Entry 5S63 (X-ray diffraction, 2.60 A resolution); this record covers chains B and E of the 6 polymer chains in the assembly.

[Chain B]
Protein: Tubulin beta-2B chain
Organism: Bos taurus
UniProtKB: Q6B856 (TBB2B_BOVIN); the author numbering skips numbers that UniProt does not, so the offset changes along the chain: 1-42 = UniProt 1-42; 45-360 = UniProt 43-358; 369-455 = UniProt 359-445
Amino-acid sequence (445 residues; each row starts with the number of its first residue; note: 10 numbers in that range are skipped by the numbering (no residue carries them; nothing is unmodelled there)):
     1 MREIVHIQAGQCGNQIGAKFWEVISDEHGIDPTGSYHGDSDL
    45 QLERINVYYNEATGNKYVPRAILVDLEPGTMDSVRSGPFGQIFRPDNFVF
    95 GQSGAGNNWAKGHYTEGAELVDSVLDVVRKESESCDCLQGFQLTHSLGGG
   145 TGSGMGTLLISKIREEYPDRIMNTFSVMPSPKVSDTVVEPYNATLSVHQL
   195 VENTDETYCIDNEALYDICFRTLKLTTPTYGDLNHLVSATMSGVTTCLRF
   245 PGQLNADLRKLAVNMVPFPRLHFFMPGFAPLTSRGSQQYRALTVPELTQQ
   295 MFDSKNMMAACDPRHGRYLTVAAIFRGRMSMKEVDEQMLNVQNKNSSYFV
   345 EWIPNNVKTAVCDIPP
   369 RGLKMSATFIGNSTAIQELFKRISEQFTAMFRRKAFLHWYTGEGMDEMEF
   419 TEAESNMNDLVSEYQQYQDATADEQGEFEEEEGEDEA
Disordered / not traced: 279-280, 438-455
Curated features (UniProtKB/Swiss-Prot):
  - motif: Met1 to Ile4 (MREI motif)
  - binding site (GTP): Gln11, Glu71, Ser140, Gly144, Thr145, Gly146, Asn206, Asn228
  - binding site (Mg(2+)): Glu71
  - modified residue: Ser40 (Phosphoserine), Thr57 (Phosphothreonine), Lys60 (N6-acetyllysine), Ser174 (Phosphoserine), Thr287 (Phosphothreonine), Thr292 (Phosphothreonine), Arg320 (Omega-N-methylarginine), Glu448 (5-glutamyl polyglutamate)
  - cross-link (Glycyl lysine isopeptide (Lys-Gly)): Lys60 (interchain with G-Cter in ubiquitin), Lys326 (interchain with G-Cter in ubiquitin)
Bound ions: Mg2+: Gln11 (together with GDP); Ca2+: Glu113 (shared with 1 residue of chain C)
Small-molecule neighbours:
  - GDP (guanosine-5'-diphosphate): Gly10, Gln11, Cys12, Gln15, Ile16, Asp69, Ala99, Asn101, Ser140, Gly142, Gly143, Gly144, Thr145, Gly146, Ser147, Val171, Pro173, Val177, Asp179, Glu183, Asn206, Leu209, Tyr224, Leu227, Asn228
  - NV7 (1-[(furan-2-yl)methyl]-4-(methylsulfonyl)piperazine): Val177, Ser178, Tyr210, Pro222, Thr223, Tyr224, Leu227

[Chain E]
Protein: Stathmin-4
Organism: Rattus norvegicus
UniProtKB: P63043 (STMN4_RAT); residues 5-145 here correspond to UniProt positions 49-189 (UniProt number = residue number + 44)
Amino-acid sequence (143 residues; numbered 3 to 145; the number before each row is that of its first residue):
     3 MADMEVIELNKCTSGQSFEVILKPPSFDGVPEFNASLPRRRDPSLEEIQK
    53 KLEAAEERRKYQEAELLKHLAEKREHEREVIQKAIEENNNFIKMAKEKLA
   103 QKMESNKENREAHLAAMLERLQEKDKHAEEVRKNKELKEEASR
Disordered / not traced: 3-5, 29-43, 144-145
Sequence notes: initiating methionine (3); expression tag (4)
Curated features (UniProtKB/Swiss-Prot):
  - modified residue: Ser46 (Phosphoserine)

[Chain B / chain E interface]
Residue-residue contacts - 22 pairs, chain B then chain E:
  His107(B) with Lys75(E), hydrogen bond
  Tyr108(B) with His78(E), hydrogen bond; Val82(E), hydrophobic; Ile83(E)
  Leu152(B) with Glu79(E)
  Ser155(B) with Leu72(E); Lys75(E); Arg76(E), hydrogen bond
  Lys156(B) with Arg76(E); Glu79(E), salt bridge
  Arg158(B) with Leu68(E)
  Glu159(B) with Leu72(E); Arg76(E), salt bridge
  Pro162(B) with Glu65(E)
  Gln193(B) with Lys75(E)
  Glu196(B) with His71(E), salt bridge
  Glu411(B) with Val82(E); Ala86(E)
  Gly412(B) with Val82(E); Lys85(E); Ala86(E)
  Glu417(B) with His78(E), salt bridge
Interface residues without a listed pair, chain B (17 interface residues in all): Thr109, Thr409, Gly410, Met413
Interface residues without a listed pair, chain E (14 interface residues in all): Leu69, Glu89

[Summary]
The interface between chain B and chain E involves 17 residues on one side and 14 on the other; the contacts
include 3 hydrogen bonds and 4 salt bridges. Polar contacts include Lys156(B)-Glu79(E), Glu159(B)-Arg76(E) and
Glu196(B)-His71(E). Chain B binds GDP and compound NV7.
Chain B is Tubulin beta-2B chain (Bos taurus) and chain E is Stathmin-4 (Rattus norvegicus); the structure,
Tubulin-Z2241115980-complex, was determined by X-ray diffraction, deposited together with 5S4L, 5S4M, 5S4N,
5S4O, 5S4P, 5S4Q and 52 further entries.
